PDB entry 6RDP | electron microscopy, 2.80 A resolution | chains S and Z of the 20 polymer chains in the assembly

[Chain S]
Protein: ATP synthase gamma chain, mitochondrial
From: Polytomella sp. Pringsheim 198.80
UniProt: Q4LDE7 (Q4LDE7_9CHLO); residues 1-317 here = UniProt positions 1-317
Sequence (317 residues; numbered 1 to 317; the number before each row is that of its first residue):
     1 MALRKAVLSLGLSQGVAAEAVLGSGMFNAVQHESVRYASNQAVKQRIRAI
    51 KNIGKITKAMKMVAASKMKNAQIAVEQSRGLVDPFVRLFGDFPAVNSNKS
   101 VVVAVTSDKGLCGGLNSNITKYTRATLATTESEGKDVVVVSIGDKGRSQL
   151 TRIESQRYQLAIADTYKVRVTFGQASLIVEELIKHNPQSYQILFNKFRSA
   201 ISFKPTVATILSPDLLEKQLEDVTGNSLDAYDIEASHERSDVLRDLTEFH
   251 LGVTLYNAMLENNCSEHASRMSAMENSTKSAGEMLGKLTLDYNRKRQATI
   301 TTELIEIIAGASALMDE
Unresolved in the structure: 1-38, 316-317

[Chain Z]
Protein: ATP synthase subunit beta
From: Polytomella sp. Pringsheim 198.80
Notes: EC 7.1.2.2
UniProt: A0ZW41 (A0ZW41_9CHLO); numbering as in UniProt (aligned over 1-574)
Sequence (574 residues; row label = number of the first residue in the row):
     1 MALRYAAGLAKNVVQRQGASLNIARAFAAEPAPAIDAGYVSQVIGPVVDV
    51 RFDGELPSILSSLEVEGHSVRLVLEVAQHMGDNTVRCIAMDSTDGLVRGQ
   101 KVVDTGSPIKVPVGRGTLGRIMNVIGEPVDEQGPIDAADIWSIHREAPEF
   151 TEQSTEQEILVTGIKVVDLLAPYQRGGKIGLFGGAGVGKTVLIMELINNV
   201 AKAHGGFSVFAGVGERTREGNDLYREMIESGVIKLGAERGNSKCTLVYGQ
   251 MNEPPGARARVALTGLTVAEYFRDIEGQDVLLFVDNIFRFTQANSEVSAL
   301 LGRIPSAVGYQPTLATDLGGLQERITTTTKGSITSVQAVYVPADDLTDPA
   351 PATTFAHLDATTVLSRSIAELGIYPAVDPLDSTSRMLNPNVIGAEHYNVA
   401 RGVQKVLQDYKNLQDIIAILGMDELSEEDKLTVARARKIQRFLSQPFQVA
   451 EVFTGTPGKYVDLADTISGFQGVLTGKYDDLPEMAFYMVGDIKEVKEKAD
   501 KMAKDIASRKEADNKKVSEELKDIPSLDKLVSEIKEVVIEEDDGLEEDFK
   551 AEALSSETVVLNEEGKSVPLPKKN
Unresolved in the structure: 1-36
Sequence notes: conflict A350 (Gly in A0ZW41), L387 (Arg in A0ZW41)

[Interface between chain S and chain Z]
Residue-residue contacts - 18 pairs, chain S then chain Z:
  M62(S) - I419(Z)  hydrophobic
  A65(S) - I419(Z)  hydrophobic
  M68(S) - L420(Z)  hydrophobic
  K69(S) - I419(Z)  hydrogen bond (side chain-backbone)
  N293(S) - D345(Z)
  R296(S) - A343(Z)
  R296(S) - D345(Z)  salt bridge
  R296(S) - D348(Z)  salt bridge
  Q297(S) - V308(Z)
  Q297(S) - D345(Z)
  Q297(S) - T347(Z)  hydrogen bond
  Q297(S) - D348(Z)
  I300(S) - V308(Z)
  T301(S) - V308(Z)
  L304(S) - P305(Z)  hydrophobic
  L304(S) - V308(Z)
  L304(S) - G309(Z)
  I308(S) - I304(Z)  hydrophobic
Interface residues without a listed pair, chain S (15 interface residues in all): K61, A200, M271, E275
Interface residues without a listed pair, chain Z (14 interface residues in all): S306, A307, P349, I416

[Overview]
15 residues of chain S face 14 of chain Z across their interface; the contacts include 2 hydrogen bonds and 2
salt bridges. Polar pairs include R296(S)-D345(Z), R296(S)-D348(Z) and K69(S)-I419(Z).
Here chain S is ATP synthase gamma chain, mitochondrial and chain Z is ATP synthase subunit beta, both from
Polytomella sp. Pringsheim 198.80. Entry 6RDP (Cryo-EM structure of Polytomella F-ATP synthase, Rotary
substate 1C, focussed refinement of F1 head and rotor) was determined by electron microscopy (same publication
as 6RD4, 6RD5, 6RD6, 6RD7, 6RD8, 6RD9 and 46 further entries).
